PDB entry 5TE6 | X-ray diffraction, 2.40 A resolution | chains G and L of the 3 polymer chains in the assembly

Chain G:
Name: clade A/E 93TH057 HIV-1 gp120 core
Source organism: Human immunodeficiency virus 1
UniProtKB: A0A0M3KKW9 (A0A0M3KKW9_9HIV1); the author numbering skips numbers that UniProt does not, so the offset changes along the chain: 44-124 = UniProt 1-81; 198-301 = UniProt 82-185; 318-355 = UniProt 186-223; 357-397 = UniProt 224-264; 1 more segments
Amino-acid sequence (353 residues; row label = number of the first residue in the row; note: 96 numbers in that range are skipped by the numbering (no residue carries them; nothing is unmodelled there)):
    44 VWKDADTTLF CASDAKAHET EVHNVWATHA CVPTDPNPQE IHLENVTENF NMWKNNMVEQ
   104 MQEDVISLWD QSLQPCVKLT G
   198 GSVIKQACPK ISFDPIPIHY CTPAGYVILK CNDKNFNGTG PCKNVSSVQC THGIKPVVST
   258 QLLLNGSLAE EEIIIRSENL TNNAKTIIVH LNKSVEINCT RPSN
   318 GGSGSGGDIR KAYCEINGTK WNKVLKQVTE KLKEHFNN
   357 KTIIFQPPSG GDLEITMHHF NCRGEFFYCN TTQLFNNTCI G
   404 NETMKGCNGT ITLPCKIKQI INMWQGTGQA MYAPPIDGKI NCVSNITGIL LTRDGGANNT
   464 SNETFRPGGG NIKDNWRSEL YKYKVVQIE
Disordered / not traced: 318-323, 404-409
Disulfides: Cys54-Cys74, Cys119-Cys205, Cys218-Cys247, Cys228-Cys239, Cys296-Cys331, Cys378-Cys445, Cys385-Cys418, Cys395-Cys410
Glycans and other covalent adducts: N-acetylglucosamine (NAG) linked to Asn234, Asn241, Asn262, Asn276, Asn289, Asn295, Asn334, Asn386, Asn392, Asn448
Reported in the primary citation:
  - post-translational modification sites: Asn276
  - mutagenesis - D368R: unchanged binding to N6

Chain L:
Name: Light chain of N6
Source organism: Homo sapiens
Amino-acid sequence (210 residues; row label = number of the first residue in the row; note: 4 numbers in that range are skipped by the numbering (no residue carries them; nothing is unmodelled there)):
     1 YIHVTQSPSS LSVSIGDRVT INCQTSQGVG SDLHWYQHKP GRAPKLLIHH TSSVEDGVPS
    61 RFSGSGFHTS FNLTISDLQA DDIATYYCQV L
    96 QFFGRGSRLH IKRTVAAPSV FIFPPSDEQL KSGTASVVCL LNNFYPREAK VQWKVDNALQ
   156 SGNSQESVTE QDSKDSTYSL SSTLTLSKAD YEKHKVYACE VTHQGLSSPV TKSFNRGEC
Disulfides: Cys23-Cys88, Cys134-Cys194
Glycans and other covalent adducts: N-acetylglucosamine (NAG) linked to Asn72
Small-molecule neighbours: N-acetylglucosamine (NAG; 2-acetamido-2-deoxy-beta-D-glucopyranose): Ile2, Gln27, Gly28, Val29, Asp32, Val90, Leu91

Interface between chain G and chain L:
Pairs across the interface - 5 pairs, chain G then chain L:
  Thr278(G) - Leu91(L)
  Asn279(G) - Leu91(L)
  Asn280(G) - Gln96(L)
  Ala460(G) - Tyr1(L)
  Asn461(G) - Tyr1(L)
Interface residues without a listed pair, chain G (6 interface residues in all): Asn462
Interface residues without a listed pair, chain L (5 interface residues in all): Ile2, Gln27

In short:
Chain G and chain L form an interface of 6 and 5 residues respectively. Bound to chain L: N-acetylglucosamine.
Covalently linked N-acetylglucosamine: at Asn234(G), Asn241(G), Asn262(G), Asn276(G), Asn289(G) and Asn295(G)
and 4 more. N-acetylglucosamine is covalently linked to Asn72(L). The paper reports that D368R of chain G
leaves binding to N6 unchanged; a modification site at Asn276(G).
Here chain G is clade A/E 93TH057 HIV-1 gp120 core (Human immunodeficiency virus 1) and chain L is Light chain
of N6 (Homo sapiens). Entry 5TE6 (Crystal Structure of Broadly Neutralizing VRC01-class Antibody N6 in Complex
with HIV-1 Clade AE Strain 93TH057 ...) was determined by X-ray diffraction together with 5TE7 from the same
study.
